4JNG - chains L and C of the 5 polymer chains in the assembly; structure by X-ray diffraction, 2.12 A resolution.

== Chain L ==
Molecule: 42-nt RNA strand
Sequence (42 nucleotides; row label = number of the first residue in the row):
     1 UUUUUUUUUUUUUUUUUUUUUUUUUUUUUUUUUUUUUUUUUU

== Chain C ==
Protein: Nucleocapsid protein
From: Schmallenberg virus
UniProt: H2AM13 (H2AM13_SBV); residue numbers follow UniProt; this construct covers 1-233
Amino-acid sequence (233 residues; row label = number of the first residue in the row):
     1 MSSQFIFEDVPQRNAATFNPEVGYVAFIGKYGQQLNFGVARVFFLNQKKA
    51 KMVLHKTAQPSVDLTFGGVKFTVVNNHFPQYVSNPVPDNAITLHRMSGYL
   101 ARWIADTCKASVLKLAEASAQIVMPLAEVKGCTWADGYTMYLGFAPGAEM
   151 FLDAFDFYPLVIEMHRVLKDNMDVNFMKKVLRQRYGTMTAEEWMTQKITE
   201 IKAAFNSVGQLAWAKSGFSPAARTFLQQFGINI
Disordered / not traced: 1-4, 216, 230-233
Swiss-Prot annotation at these positions:
  - binding site (RNA): Gln12, Ala15, Ala16, Lys48, Lys51, His77, Arg95, Arg166, Lys178, Lys179, Arg182, Arg184
  - mutagenesis: Arg41 (R41G: 98% loss of RNA binding and RNA replication activities; when associted with Q-51), Lys48 (K48E: 99% loss of RNA binding and RNA replication activities), Lys51 (K51Q: 98% loss of RNA binding and RNA replication activities; when associted with G-41)
From the paper describing this entry:
  - binding site for the 42-nt RNA strand (chain L): Gln12, Ala15, Ala16, Phe18, Asn19, Lys48, Lys51, His77, Arg95, Leu126, Arg166, Phe176, Lys178, Lys179, Arg182, Arg184
  - self-association interface (contacts with another copy of this molecule): Val53

== Chain L / chain C interface ==
Residue-residue contacts - 38 pairs, chain L then chain C:
  U1(L) with Ala15(C), sugar contact; Val86(C), sugar contact; Arg95(C), hydrogen bond to the phosphate; Arg182(C), salt bridge to the phosphate; Gln183(C), hydrogen bond to the phosphate
  U2(L) with Asn76(C), hydrogen bond to the sugar; Val82(C), hydrogen bond to the sugar; Val86(C), sugar contact; Arg95(C), salt bridge to the phosphate; Lys179(C), base contact
  U3(L) with Asn76(C), sugar contact; His77(C), phosphate contact; Val82(C), sugar contact; Thr92(C), hydrogen bond to the phosphate; Lys179(C), hydrogen bond to the base
  U4(L) with His77(C), salt bridge to the phosphate; Phe176(C), base contact; Lys179(C), hydrogen bond to the base
  U5(L) with Lys51(C), salt bridge to the phosphate; Arg166(C), hydrogen bond to the base; Met172(C), base contact; Phe176(C), stacking on the base
  U6(L) with Leu126(C), sugar contact; Arg166(C), hydrogen bond to the sugar
  U7(L) with Lys48(C), salt bridge to the phosphate; Lys51(C), base contact; Pro125(C), base contact; Leu126(C), sugar contact; Val129(C), sugar contact
  U8(L) with Val123(C), base contact; Pro125(C), sugar contact; Glu128(C), sugar contact; Val129(C), sugar contact
  U41(L) with Arg13(C), base contact
  U42(L) with Arg13(C), base contact; Asn14(C), base contact; Ala15(C), sugar contact; Ala16(C), sugar contact
Also at the interface, not in a pair above, chain C (30 interface residues in all): Gln12, Thr17, Phe18, Phe44, Gln47, His55, His94

== Overview ==
The interface between chain L and chain C involves 10 residues on one side and 30 on the other; the contacts
include 9 hydrogen bonds, 5 salt bridges and 1 aromatic stacking contact. Polar pairs include U3(L)-Lys179(C),
U4(L)-Lys179(C) and U5(L)-Arg166(C). From the paper: a binding site for the 42-nt RNA strand (chain L) at
Gln12(C), Ala15(C) and Ala16(C) among others; a self-association interface involving Val53(C).
Here chain L is a 42-nt RNA strand and chain C is Nucleocapsid protein (Schmallenberg virus). Entry 4JNG
(Schmallenberg virus nucleoprotein-RNA complex) was determined by X-ray diffraction.
